1BV4 - chains B and D of the 4 polymer chains in the assembly; structure by X-ray diffraction, 1.85 A resolution.

== Chain B (and D) ==
Name: Protein (mannose-binding protein-C)
From: Rattus norvegicus
Notes: fragment: subtilisin fragment; chain D of this document is another copy of the same molecule, construct and numbering; everything in this record applies to it too
UniProt: P08661 (MBL2_RAT); residues 109-226 here correspond to UniProt positions 127-244 (UniProt number = residue number + 18)
Chain sequence (118 residues; row label = number of the first residue in the row):
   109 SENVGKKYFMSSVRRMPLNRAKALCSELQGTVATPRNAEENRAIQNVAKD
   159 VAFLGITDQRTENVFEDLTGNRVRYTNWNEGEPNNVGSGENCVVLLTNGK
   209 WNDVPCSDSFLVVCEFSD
Disordered / not traced: 109-114, 170-171 (chain D: 109-113, 194-197)
Cystine bridges: C133-C222, C200-C214

== How chain B and chain D interact ==
Pairs across the interface (7):
  R144(B) - D226(D)
  N145(B) - D226(D)  hydrogen bond
  E148(B) - K114(D)  salt bridge
  R182(B) - D226(D)  hydrogen bond (side chain-backbone)
  D226(B) - R144(D)
  D226(B) - N145(D)  hydrogen bond
  D226(B) - R182(D)  hydrogen bond (backbone-side chain)
Other interface residues (no listed pair), chain B (7 interface residues in all): K115, E147

== In short ==
Chain B and chain D form an interface of 7 and 5 residues respectively, with 4 hydrogen bonds and 1 salt
bridge. Polar contacts include E148(B)-K114(D), N145(B)-D226(D) and R182(B)-D226(D).
Both chains are Protein (mannose-binding protein-C) (Rattus norvegicus). Entry 1BV4 (Apo-mannose-binding
protein-C) was determined by X-ray diffraction together with 1BUU from the same study.
